PDB entry 7WHI | electron microscopy, 2.93 A resolution | chains A and G of the 7 polymer chains in the assembly

Chain A:
Molecule: Spike glycoprotein
Organism: Severe acute respiratory syndrome coronavirus 2
UniProtKB: P0DTC2 (SPIKE_SARS2); aligned to UniProt positions 1-1208 over residues 1-1208
Amino-acid sequence (1285 residues; numbered 1 to 1288 plus 5 insertion-coded residues; 8 numbers in that range are skipped by the numbering (no residue carries them; nothing is unmodelled there); the number before each row is that of its first residue; a row labelled like 177A-177E holds insertion residues (177A, then the next letters in order)):
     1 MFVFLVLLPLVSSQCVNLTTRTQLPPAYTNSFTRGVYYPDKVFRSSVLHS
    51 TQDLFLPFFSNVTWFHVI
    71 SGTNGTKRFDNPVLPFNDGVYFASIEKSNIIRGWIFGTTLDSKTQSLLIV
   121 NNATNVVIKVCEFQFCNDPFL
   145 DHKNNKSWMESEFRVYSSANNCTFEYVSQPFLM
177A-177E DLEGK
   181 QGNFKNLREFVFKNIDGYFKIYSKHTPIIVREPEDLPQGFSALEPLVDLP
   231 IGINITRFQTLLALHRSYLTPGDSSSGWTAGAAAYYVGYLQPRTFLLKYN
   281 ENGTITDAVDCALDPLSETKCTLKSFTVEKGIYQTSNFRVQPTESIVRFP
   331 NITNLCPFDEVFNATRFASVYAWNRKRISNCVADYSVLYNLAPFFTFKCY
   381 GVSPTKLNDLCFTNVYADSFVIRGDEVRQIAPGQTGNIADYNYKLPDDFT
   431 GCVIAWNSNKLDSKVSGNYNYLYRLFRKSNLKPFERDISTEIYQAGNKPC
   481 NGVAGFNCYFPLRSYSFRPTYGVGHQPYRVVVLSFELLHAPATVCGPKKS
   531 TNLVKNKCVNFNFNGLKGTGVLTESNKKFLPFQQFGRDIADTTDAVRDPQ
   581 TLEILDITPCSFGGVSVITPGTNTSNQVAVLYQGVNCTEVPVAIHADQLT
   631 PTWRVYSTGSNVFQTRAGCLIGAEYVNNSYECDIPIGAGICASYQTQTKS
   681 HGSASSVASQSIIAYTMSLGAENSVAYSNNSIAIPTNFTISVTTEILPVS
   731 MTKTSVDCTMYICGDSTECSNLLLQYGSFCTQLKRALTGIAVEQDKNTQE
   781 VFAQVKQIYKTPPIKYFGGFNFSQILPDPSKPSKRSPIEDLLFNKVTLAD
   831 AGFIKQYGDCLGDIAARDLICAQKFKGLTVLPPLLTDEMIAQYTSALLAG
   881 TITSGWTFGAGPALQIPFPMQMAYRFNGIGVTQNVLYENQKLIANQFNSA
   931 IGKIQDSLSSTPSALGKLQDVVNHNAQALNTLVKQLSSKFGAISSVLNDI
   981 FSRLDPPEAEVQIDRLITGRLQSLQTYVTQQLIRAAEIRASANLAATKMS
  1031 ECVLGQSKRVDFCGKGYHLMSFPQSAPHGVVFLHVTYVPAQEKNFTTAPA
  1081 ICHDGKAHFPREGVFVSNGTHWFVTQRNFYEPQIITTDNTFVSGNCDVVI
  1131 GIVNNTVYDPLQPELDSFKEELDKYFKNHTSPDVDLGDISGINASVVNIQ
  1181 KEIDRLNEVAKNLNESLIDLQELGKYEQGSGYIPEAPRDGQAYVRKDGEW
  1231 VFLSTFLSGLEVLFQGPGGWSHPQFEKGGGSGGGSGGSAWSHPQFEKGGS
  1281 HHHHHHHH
Unresolved in the structure: 1-13, 71-77, 145-155, 177A-177E, 248-261, 621-640, 677-688, 828-847, 1148-1288
Differences from the reference sequence: variant Val67 (Ala in P0DTC2), Ile95 (Thr in P0DTC2), Asp145 (Gly142 in P0DTC2), Ile209 (Leu212 in P0DTC2), Asp339 (Gly in P0DTC2), Leu371 (Ser in P0DTC2), Pro373 (Ser in P0DTC2), Phe375 (Ser in P0DTC2), Asn417 (Lys in P0DTC2), Lys440 (Asn in P0DTC2), Ser446 (Gly in P0DTC2), Asn477 (Ser in P0DTC2), Lys478 (Thr in P0DTC2), Ala484 (Glu in P0DTC2), Arg493 (Gln in P0DTC2), Ser496 (Gly in P0DTC2), Arg498 (Gln in P0DTC2), Tyr501 (Asn in P0DTC2), His505 (Tyr in P0DTC2), Lys547 (Thr in P0DTC2), Gly614 (Asp in P0DTC2), Tyr655 (His in P0DTC2), Lys679 (Asn in P0DTC2), His681 (Pro in P0DTC2), Lys764 (Asn in P0DTC2), Tyr796 (Asp in P0DTC2), Pro817 (Phe in P0DTC2), Lys856 (Asn in P0DTC2), His954 (Gln in P0DTC2), Lys969 (Asn in P0DTC2), Phe981 (Leu in P0DTC2); insertion (212-214); engineered mutation Gly682 (Arg in P0DTC2), Ser683 (Arg in P0DTC2), Ser685 (Arg in P0DTC2), Pro892 (Ala in P0DTC2), Pro899 (Ala in P0DTC2), Pro942 (Ala in P0DTC2), Pro986 (Lys in P0DTC2), Pro987 (Val in P0DTC2); expression tag (1209-1288)
Swiss-Prot annotation at these positions:
  - region: Asn280 to Cys301 (Putative superantigen), Arg403 to Asp405 (Integrin-binding motif), Asn448 to Phe456 (Immunodominant HLA epitope recognized by the CD8+), Ser816 to Tyr837 (Fusion peptide 1), Lys835 to Phe855 (Fusion peptide 2), Asp1163 to Glu1202 (Heptad repeat 2)
  - site: Arg815, Ser816 (Cleavage)
  - glycosylation: Asn17 (N-linked (GlcNAc...) (complex) asparagine), Asn61 (N-linked (GlcNAc...) (hybrid) asparagine), Asn74 (N-linked (GlcNAc...) (complex) asparagine), Asn122 (N-linked (GlcNAc...) (hybrid) asparagine), Asn149 (N-linked (GlcNAc...) (complex) asparagine), Asn165 (N-linked (GlcNAc...) (complex) asparagine), Asn234 (N-linked (GlcNAc...) (high mannose) asparagine), Asn282 (N-linked (GlcNAc...) (complex) asparagine), Thr323 (O-linked (GalNAc) threonine), Ser325 (O-linked (HexNAc...) serine), Asn331 (N-linked (GlcNAc...) (complex) asparagine), Asn343 (N-linked (GlcNAc...) (complex) asparagine), Asn603 (N-linked (GlcNAc...) (hybrid) asparagine), Asn616 (N-linked (GlcNAc...) (complex) asparagine), Asn657 (N-linked (GlcNAc...) (complex) asparagine), Thr676 (O-linked (GlcNAc...) threonine), Thr678 (O-linked (GlcNAc...) threonine), Asn709 (N-linked (GlcNAc...) (high mannose) asparagine), Asn717 (N-linked (GlcNAc...) (hybrid) asparagine), Asn801 (N-linked (GlcNAc...) (hybrid) asparagine) and 6 more in UniProt
Disulfide bonds: Cys15-Cys136, Cys131-Cys166, Cys291-Cys301, Cys336-Cys361, Cys379-Cys432, Cys391-Cys525, Cys480-Cys488, Cys538-Cys590, Cys617-Cys649, Cys662-Cys671, Cys738-Cys760, Cys743-Cys749, Cys1032-Cys1043, Cys1082-Cys1126
Covalent attachments: N-acetylglucosamine (NAG) linked to Asn61, Asn122, Asn234, Asn282, Asn331, Asn343, Asn616, Asn709, Asn717, Asn801, Asn1074, Asn1098, Asn1134

Chain G:
Molecule: Bn03_nano2
Organism: Homo sapiens
Amino-acid sequence (120 residues; each row starts with the number of its first residue):
     1 EVQLVESGGGLVQPGGSLRLSCAASDFYFDYYEMSWVRQAPGQGLEWVST
    51 ISGLGGATYYADSVKGRFTISRDNSKNTLYLQMNSLRAEDTALYYCATRS
   101 PFGDYAFSYWGQGTLVTVSS
Unresolved in the structure: 120
Disulfide bonds: Cys22-Cys96

How chain A and chain G interact:
Residue-residue contacts - 32 pairs, chain A then chain G:
  Arg355(A) with Leu54(G), hydrogen bond (side chain-backbone); Gly55(G)
  Arg357(A) with Ala57(G)
  Asn394(A) with Tyr59(G), hydrogen bond
  Pro426(A) with Tyr31(G), hydrophobic
  Asp428(A) with Tyr31(G), hydrogen bond; Ser100(G), hydrogen bond; Phe102(G)
  Phe429(A) with Phe102(G), hydrophobic
  Thr430(A) with Phe102(G)
  Lys462(A) with Asp30(G)
  Pro463(A) with Asp30(G); Tyr31(G)
  Phe464(A) with Asp30(G); Tyr31(G), hydrophobic; Phe102(G), hydrophobic
  Glu465(A) with Asp30(G)
  Ser514(A) with Leu54(G); Phe102(G)
  Phe515(A) with Pro101(G); Phe102(G)
  Glu516(A) with Ser52(G), hydrogen bond; Pro101(G)
  Leu517(A) with Arg99(G), hydrogen bond (backbone-side chain)
  Leu518(A) with Glu33(G); Thr50(G); Tyr59(G), hydrophobic
  His519(A) with Trp47(G); Tyr105(G), hydrogen bond; Phe107(G)
  Ala520(A) with Trp47(G), hydrophobic; Tyr59(G), hydrophobic
Interface residues without a listed pair, chain A (22 interface residues in all): Ser359, Thr393, Tyr396, Gly431
Interface residues without a listed pair, chain G (18 interface residues in all): Tyr32, Gly53
Interface features reported in the paper:
  - residue pairs: Asn394(A)-Tyr59(G) (hydrogen bond), Phe429(A)-Phe102(G) (pi stacking), Glu465(A)-Asp30(G) (hydrogen bond), His519(A)-Phe107(G) (pi stacking), His519(A)-Tyr105(G) (pi stacking)
  - interface residues, chain A: Phe515(A)

Summary:
22 residues of chain A and 18 residues of chain G are in contact, with 7 hydrogen bonds. Among the polar pairs
are Arg355(A)-Leu54(G), Asn394(A)-Tyr59(G) and Asp428(A)-Tyr31(G). The authors report hydrogen bonds between
Asn394(A) and Tyr59(G) and Glu465(A) and Asp30(G); pi stacking between Phe429(A) and Phe102(G), His519(A) and
Phe107(G) and His519(A) and Tyr105(G). From the paper: the interface residue Phe515(A).
Chain A is Spike glycoprotein (Severe acute respiratory syndrome coronavirus 2) and chain G is Bn03_nano2
(Homo sapiens); the structure, The state 2 complex structure of Omicron spike with Bn03 (2-up RBD, 4
nanobodies), was determined by electron microscopy (same publication as 7WHJ and 7WHK).
